Entry 6VVT (X-ray diffraction, 2.90 A resolution); this record covers chains F and P of the 9 polymer chains in the assembly.

[Chain F]
Name: RNA polymerase sigma factor SigA
Source organism: Mycolicibacterium smegmatis (strain ATCC 700084 / mc(2)155)
UniProtKB: A0QW02 (A0QW02_MYCS2); residue numbers follow UniProt; this construct covers 1-466
Chain sequence (466 residues; each row starts with the number of its first residue):
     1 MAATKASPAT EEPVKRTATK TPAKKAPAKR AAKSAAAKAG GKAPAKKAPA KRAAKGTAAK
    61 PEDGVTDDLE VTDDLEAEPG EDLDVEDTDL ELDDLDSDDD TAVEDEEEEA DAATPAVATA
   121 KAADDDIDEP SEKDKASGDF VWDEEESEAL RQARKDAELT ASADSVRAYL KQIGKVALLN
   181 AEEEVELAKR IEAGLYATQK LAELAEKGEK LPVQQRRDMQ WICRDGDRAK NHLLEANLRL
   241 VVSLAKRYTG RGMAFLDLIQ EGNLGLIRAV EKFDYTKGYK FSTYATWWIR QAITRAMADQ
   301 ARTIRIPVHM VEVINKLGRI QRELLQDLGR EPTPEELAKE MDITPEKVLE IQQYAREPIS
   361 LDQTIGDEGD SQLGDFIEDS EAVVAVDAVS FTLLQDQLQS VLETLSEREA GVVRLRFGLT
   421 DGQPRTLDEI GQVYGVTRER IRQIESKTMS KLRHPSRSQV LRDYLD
Not modelled in the structure: 1-162, 466

[Chain P]
Molecule: 26-nt DNA strand
Sequence (26 nucleotides; numbered 1 to 26; the number before each row is that of its first residue):
     1 AGCACAATTT AACACTTTTG TCAAGC

[Interface between chain F and chain P]
Contacting residue pairs - 18 pairs, chain F then chain P:
  Arg290(F) - DA1(P)  base contact
  Arg295(F) - DG2(P)  hydrogen bond to the base
  Glu312(F) - DG2(P)  base contact
  Glu312(F) - DC3(P)  base contact
  Lys316(F) - DG2(P)  phosphate contact
  Arg319(F) - DA1(P)  hydrogen bond to the phosphate
  Arg319(F) - DG2(P)  salt bridge to the phosphate
  Arg416(F) - DG20(P)  salt bridge to the phosphate
  Thr426(F) - DT19(P)  phosphate contact
  Thr426(F) - DG20(P)  phosphate contact
  Leu427(F) - DG20(P)  hydrogen bond to the phosphate
  Arg438(F) - DT19(P)  base contact
  Arg438(F) - DG20(P)  hydrogen bond to the base
  Glu439(F) - DT21(P)  base contact
  Glu439(F) - DC22(P)  hydrogen bond to the base
  Glu439(F) - DA23(P)  base contact
  Arg442(F) - DT21(P)  phosphate contact
  Arg442(F) - DC22(P)  salt bridge to the phosphate
Also at the interface, not in a pair above, chain F (16 interface residues in all): Gln291, Thr294, Asp428, Glu429, Gln443

[In short]
16 residues of chain F and 8 residues of chain P are in contact, with 5 hydrogen bonds and 3 salt bridges.
Polar pairs include Arg295(F)-DG2(P), Arg438(F)-DG20(P) and Glu439(F)-DC22(P).
Here chain F is RNA polymerase sigma factor SigA (Mycolicibacterium smegmatis (strain ATCC 700084 / mc(2)155))
and chain P is a 26-nt DNA strand. Entry 6VVT (Crystal structure of a Mycobacterium smegmatis transcription
initiation complex with Rifampicin-resistant RNA polymerase and antibiotic Sorangicin) was determined by X-ray
diffraction, deposited together with 6VVS, 6VVV, 6VVX, 6VVY, 6VVZ and 6VW0.
